PDB entry 3JZR | X-ray diffraction, 2.10 A resolution | chains A and P

[Chain A]
Protein: E3 ubiquitin-protein ligase Mdm2
Organism: Homo sapiens
Notes: EC 6.3.2.-
Reference sequence: Q00987 (MDM2_HUMAN); numbering as in UniProt (aligned over 17-125)
Amino-acid sequence (110 residues; numbered 16 to 125; the number before each row is that of its first residue):
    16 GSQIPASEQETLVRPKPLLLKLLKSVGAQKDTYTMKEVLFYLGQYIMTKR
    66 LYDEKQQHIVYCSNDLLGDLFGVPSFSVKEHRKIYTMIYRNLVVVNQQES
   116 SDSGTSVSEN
Unresolved in the structure: 113-125
Sequence notes: expression tag (16)
Curated features (UniProtKB/Swiss-Prot):
  - mutagenesis: Gly58 (G58A: No effect on its ability to induce apoptosis)

[Chain P]
Protein: pDI6W peptide
Amino-acid sequence (12 residues; numbered 17 to 28; the number before each row is that of its first residue):
    17 LTFEHWWAQLTS

[Chain A / chain P interface]
Pairs across the interface (29; chain A residue first):
  Gly16(A) with Gln25(P)
  Ser17(A) with Gln25(P), hydrogen bond (backbone-backbone); Leu26(P), hydrogen bond (side chain-backbone); Ser28(P)
  Gln24(A) with Leu26(P); Thr27(P); Ser28(P), hydrogen bond (side chain-backbone)
  Leu54(A) with Trp23(P), hydrogen bond (backbone-side chain)
  Leu57(A) with Trp23(P), hydrophobic
  Gly58(A) with Phe19(P); Trp23(P)
  Gln59(A) with Glu20(P)
  Ile61(A) with Phe19(P), hydrophobic; Trp23(P), hydrophobic
  Met62(A) with Phe19(P); Glu20(P)
  Tyr67(A) with Phe19(P), hydrophobic
  Gln72(A) with Leu17(P); Thr18(P); Phe19(P), hydrogen bond (side chain-backbone)
  His73(A) with Trp22(P)
  Val93(A) with Phe19(P), hydrophobic; Trp22(P); Trp23(P); Leu26(P), hydrophobic
  Lys94(A) with Trp22(P)
  His96(A) with Gln25(P); Leu26(P)
  Ile99(A) with Leu26(P), hydrophobic
Other interface residues (no listed pair), chain A (20 interface residues in all): Ile19, Lys51, Val75, Phe91
The authors on this interface:
  - interface residues, chain A: Leu54(A), His73(A), Lys94(A)

[In short]
The interface between chain A and chain P involves 20 residues on one side and 10 on the other; the contacts
include 5 hydrogen bonds. Polar contacts include Ser17(A)-Leu26(P), Gln24(A)-Ser28(P) and Leu54(A)-Trp23(P).
From UniProt: one mutagenesis site on chain A. From the paper: interface residues Leu54(A), His73(A) and
Lys94(A).
Here chain A is E3 ubiquitin-protein ligase Mdm2 (Homo sapiens) and chain P is pDI6W peptide. Entry 3JZR
(Human MDM2 liganded with a 12mer peptide inhibitor (pDI6W)) was determined by X-ray diffraction (same
publication as 3JZO, 3JZP, 3JZQ and 3JZS).
